8SFN - chains A and B of the 4 polymer chains in the assembly; structure by electron microscopy, 3.30 A resolution.

Chain A:
Protein: CRISPR-associated endonuclease Cas12a
Source organism: Acidaminococcus sp. BV3L6
Notes: EC 3.1.21.1, 4.6.1.22
Reference sequence: U2UMQ6 (CS12A_ACISB); numbering as in UniProt (aligned over 1-1307)
Chain sequence (1311 residues; each row starts with the number of its first residue; numbers below 1 keep their minus sign (Gly-3 is residue -3)):
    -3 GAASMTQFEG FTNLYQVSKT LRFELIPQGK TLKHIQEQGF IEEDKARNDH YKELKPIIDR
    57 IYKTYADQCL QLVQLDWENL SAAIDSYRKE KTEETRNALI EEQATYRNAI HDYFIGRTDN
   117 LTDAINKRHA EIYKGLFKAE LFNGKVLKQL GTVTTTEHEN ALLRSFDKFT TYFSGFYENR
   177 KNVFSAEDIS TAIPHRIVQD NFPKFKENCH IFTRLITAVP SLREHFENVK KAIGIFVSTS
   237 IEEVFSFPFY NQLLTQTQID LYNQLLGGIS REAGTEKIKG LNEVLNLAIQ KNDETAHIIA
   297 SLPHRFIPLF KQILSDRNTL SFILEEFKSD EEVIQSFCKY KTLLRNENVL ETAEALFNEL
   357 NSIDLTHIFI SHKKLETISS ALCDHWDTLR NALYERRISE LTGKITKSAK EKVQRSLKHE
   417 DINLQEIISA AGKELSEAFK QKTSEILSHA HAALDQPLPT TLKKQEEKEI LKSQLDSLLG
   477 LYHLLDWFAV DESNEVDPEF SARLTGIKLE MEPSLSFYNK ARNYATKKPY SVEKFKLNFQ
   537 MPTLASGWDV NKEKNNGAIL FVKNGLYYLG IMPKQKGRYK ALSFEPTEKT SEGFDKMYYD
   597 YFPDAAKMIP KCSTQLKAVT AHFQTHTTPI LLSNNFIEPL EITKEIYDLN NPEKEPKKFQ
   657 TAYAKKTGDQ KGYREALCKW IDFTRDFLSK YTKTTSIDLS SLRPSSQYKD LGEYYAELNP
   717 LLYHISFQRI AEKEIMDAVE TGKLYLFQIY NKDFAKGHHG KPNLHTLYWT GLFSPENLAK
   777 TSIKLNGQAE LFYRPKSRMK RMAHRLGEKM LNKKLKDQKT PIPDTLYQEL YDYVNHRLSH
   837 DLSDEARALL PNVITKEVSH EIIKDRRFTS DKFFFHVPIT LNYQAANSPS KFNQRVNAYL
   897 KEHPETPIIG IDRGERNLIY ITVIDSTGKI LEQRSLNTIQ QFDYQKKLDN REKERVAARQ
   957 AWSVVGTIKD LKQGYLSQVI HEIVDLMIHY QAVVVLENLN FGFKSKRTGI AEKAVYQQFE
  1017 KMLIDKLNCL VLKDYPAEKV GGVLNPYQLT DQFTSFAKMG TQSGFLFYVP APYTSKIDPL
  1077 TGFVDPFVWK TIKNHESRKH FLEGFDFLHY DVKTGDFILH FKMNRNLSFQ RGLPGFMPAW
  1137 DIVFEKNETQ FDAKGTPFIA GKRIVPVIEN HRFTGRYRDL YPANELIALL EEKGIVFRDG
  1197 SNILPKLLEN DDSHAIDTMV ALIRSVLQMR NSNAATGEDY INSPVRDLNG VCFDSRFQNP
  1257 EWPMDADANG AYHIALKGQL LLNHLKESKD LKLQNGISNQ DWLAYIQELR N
Not modelled in the structure: -3 to 0, 398-402
Differences from the reference sequence: expression tag (-3 to 0)
UniProt features mapped onto this chain:
  - DNA-binding region: Pro599 to Lys607 (PAM-binding on target DNA), Lys780 to Gly783 (Target DNA), Arg951 to Lys968 (Target DNA), Ser1051 to Ala1053 (Target DNA)
  - region: Met1 to Gly35 (WED-I (OBD-I)), Gln941 to Ala957 (Bridge helix)
  - active site: His800 (For pre-crRNA processing), Lys809 (For pre-crRNA processing), Lys860 (For pre-crRNA processing), Asp908 (For DNase activity of RuvC domain), Glu993 (For DNase activity of RuvC domain), Arg1226 (For DNase activity of nuclease domain), Asp1263 (For DNase activity of RuvC domain)
  - binding site (crRNA): Tyr47 to Lys51, Asn175, Arg176, Lys307 to Leu310, Lys752 to His761, Met806 to Asn808
  - site: Arg18 (Binds crRNA), Thr167 (Binds PAM on target DNA), Arg192 (Binds crRNA), Trp382 (Binds crRNA-target DNA heteroduplex), Lys548 (Binds PAM on target DNA), Lys607 (Binds sequence-specific recognition of both target and non-target strand bases in PAM), His872 (Binds crRNA), Gln1014 (Binds target DNA)
  - mutagenesis: Thr167 (T167A: Wild-type to slightly improved guided indel formation), Arg176 (R176A: Decreased guided indel formation), Arg192 (R192A: Decreased guided indel formation), Trp382 (W382A: Nearly complete loss of guided indel formation), Lys548 (K548A: Decreased guided indel formation), Met604 (M604A: Decreased guided indel formation), Lys607 (K607A: Nearly complete loss of guided indel formation, probable loss of PAM recognition), Lys780 (K780A: Nearly complete loss of guided indel formation), Gly783 (G783P: Complete loss of guided indel formation), Asp908 (D908A: No longer provides resistance to plasmids or phage in E.coli; D908P: Complete loss of guided indel formation; neither DNA strand is cleaved in vitro), Arg951 (R951A: Nearly complete loss of guided indel formation), Arg955 (R955A: Partial loss of guided indel formation), 6 further mutagenesis entries in UniProt
Reported in the primary citation:
  - mutagenesis - F999A, R1003A: unchanged catalytic activity on 20-bp target
  - mutagenesis - F999A, R1003A (14-fold): decreased catalytic activity on 16-bp target
  - mutagenesis - R1003A: unchanged catalytic activity (TS cleavage of the 20-bp target)
  - mutagenesis - R1003A (7-fold): decreased catalytic activity (TS cleavage of the 16-bp target)

Chain B:
Molecule: 48-nt RNA strand
Sequence (48 nucleotides; row label = number of the first residue in the row; numbers below 1 keep their minus sign (U-4 is residue -4)):
    -4 UUUUUAAUUU CUACUCUUGU AGAUGUGAUA AGUGGAAUGC CAUGUGGA
Not modelled in the structure: -4 to 0, 37-43

Interface between chain A and chain B:
Residue-residue contacts - 116 pairs, chain A then chain B:
  Ser14(A) - G20(B)  hydrogen bond to the base
  Lys15(A) - G20(B)  salt bridge to the phosphate
  Thr16(A) - G20(B)  hydrogen bond to the base
  Thr16(A) - U21(B)  sugar contact
  Arg18(A) - U4(B)  hydrogen bond to the base
  Arg18(A) - U5(B)  sugar contact
  Arg18(A) - U19(B)  sugar contact
  Arg18(A) - U21(B)  salt bridge to the phosphate
  Phe19(A) - U4(B)  sugar contact
  Glu20(A) - U4(B)  sugar contact
  Tyr47(A) - A23(B)  hydrogen bond to the phosphate
  Tyr47(A) - U24(B)  phosphate contact
  Lys51(A) - U24(B)  phosphate contact
  Lys51(A) - A25(B)  salt bridge to the phosphate
  Asn175(A) - A23(B)  hydrogen bond to the sugar
  Asn175(A) - U24(B)  sugar contact
  Arg176(A) - U24(B)  hydrogen bond to the sugar
  Arg176(A) - A25(B)  sugar contact
  Thr187(A) - A25(B)  hydrogen bond to the sugar
  Arg192(A) - A26(B)  hydrogen bond to the sugar
  Ala269(A) - G34(B)  sugar contact
  Gly270(A) - G34(B)  phosphate contact
  Gly270(A) - C35(B)  phosphate contact
  Thr271(A) - C35(B)  sugar contact
  Lys273(A) - C35(B)  sugar contact
  Lys275(A) - C36(B)  phosphate contact
  Phe306(A) - G27(B)  sugar contact
  Lys307(A) - A26(B)  salt bridge to the phosphate
  Lys307(A) - G27(B)  hydrogen bond to the phosphate
  Gln308(A) - A26(B)  sugar contact
  Ile309(A) - A25(B)  phosphate contact
  Ile309(A) - A26(B)  phosphate contact
  Ser311(A) - A26(B)  phosphate contact
  His479(A) - G34(B)  salt bridge to the phosphate
  Leu511(A) - G34(B)  phosphate contact
  Tyr514(A) - A32(B)  hydrogen bond to the sugar
  Tyr514(A) - U33(B)  sugar contact
  Asn515(A) - U33(B)  hydrogen bond to the sugar
  Arg518(A) - A32(B)  hydrogen bond to the base
  Arg518(A) - U33(B)  hydrogen bond to the sugar
  Lys530(A) - G22(B)  salt bridge to the phosphate
  Asn747(A) - U4(B)  phosphate contact
  Lys748(A) - U4(B)  hydrogen bond to the phosphate
  Lys748(A) - U15(B)  salt bridge to the phosphate
  Ala751(A) - G14(B)  phosphate contact
  Lys752(A) - G14(B)  phosphate contact
  Gly753(A) - G14(B)  hydrogen bond to the phosphate
  His754(A) - U15(B)  phosphate contact
  His755(A) - U12(B)  hydrogen bond to the sugar
  His755(A) - G14(B)  sugar contact
  His755(A) - U15(B)  hydrogen bond to the phosphate
  Gly756(A) - U15(B)  hydrogen bond to the phosphate
  Gly756(A) - A16(B)  phosphate contact
  Lys757(A) - A16(B)  hydrogen bond to the phosphate
  Lys757(A) - G17(B)  salt bridge to the phosphate
  Asn759(A) - U4(B)  base contact
  Asn759(A) - U5(B)  hydrogen bond to the base
  Asn759(A) - A18(B)  base contact
  Asn759(A) - U19(B)  base contact
  Leu760(A) - U19(B)  hydrogen bond to the base
  His761(A) - U4(B)  base contact
  His761(A) - U19(B)  stacking on the base
  Phe788(A) - G22(B)  sugar contact
  Arg790(A) - U5(B)  salt bridge to the phosphate
  His800(A) - A1(B)  phosphate contact
  Met806(A) - A1(B)  base contact
  Leu807(A) - A1(B)  base contact
  Asn808(A) - A1(B)  base contact
  Asn808(A) - U10(B)  phosphate contact
  Lys809(A) - C9(B)  sugar contact
  Lys809(A) - U10(B)  hydrogen bond to the phosphate
  Lys810(A) - C9(B)  hydrogen bond to the sugar
  Lys810(A) - U10(B)  hydrogen bond to the phosphate
  Lys852(A) - U10(B)  hydrogen bond to the sugar
  Lys852(A) - C11(B)  salt bridge to the phosphate
  Lys852(A) - U12(B)  salt bridge to the phosphate
  His856(A) - U13(B)  stacking on the base
  Ile858(A) - A1(B)  sugar contact
  Ile858(A) - A2(B)  base contact
  Ile859(A) - A2(B)  sugar contact
  Lys860(A) - A2(B)  phosphate contact
  Arg862(A) - U3(B)  phosphate contact
  Arg863(A) - U3(B)  salt bridge to the phosphate
  Arg863(A) - U5(B)  phosphate contact
  Arg863(A) - C6(B)  salt bridge to the phosphate
  Phe864(A) - U5(B)  phosphate contact
  Phe864(A) - C6(B)  phosphate contact
  Phe870(A) - U4(B)  phosphate contact
  Phe870(A) - U5(B)  phosphate contact
  His872(A) - U21(B)  hydrogen bond to the sugar
  Pro874(A) - G20(B)  base contact
  Tyr940(A) - U7(B)  sugar contact
  Tyr940(A) - A8(B)  hydrogen bond to the sugar
  Arg955(A) - G30(B)  hydrogen bond to the sugar
  Arg955(A) - A31(B)  hydrogen bond to the sugar
  Gln956(A) - A31(B)  hydrogen bond to the phosphate
  Gln956(A) - A32(B)  phosphate contact
  Asp966(A) - C6(B)  sugar contact
  Asp966(A) - U7(B)  sugar contact
  Leu967(A) - A8(B)  phosphate contact
  Gln969(A) - C6(B)  hydrogen bond to the sugar
  Gly970(A) - U7(B)  hydrogen bond to the sugar
  Ser973(A) - G17(B)  hydrogen bond to the sugar
  Ser973(A) - A18(B)  sugar contact
  Gln974(A) - A16(B)  base contact
  Gln974(A) - G17(B)  sugar contact
  His977(A) - G17(B)  sugar contact
  Lys1002(A) - G29(B)  hydrogen bond to the phosphate
  Lys1002(A) - G30(B)  salt bridge to the phosphate
  Gly1005(A) - G29(B)  sugar contact
  Gly1005(A) - G30(B)  phosphate contact
  Asp1021(A) - U19(B)  phosphate contact
  Lys1022(A) - A18(B)  salt bridge to the phosphate
  Lys1022(A) - U19(B)  salt bridge to the phosphate
  Lys1029(A) - G17(B)  salt bridge to the phosphate
  Lys1029(A) - A18(B)  salt bridge to the phosphate
Interface residues without a listed pair, chain A (84 interface residues in all): Asp55, Leu310, Tyr746, Pro758, Tyr823, Asp861, Gln937, Tyr971, Ser1001, Met1018

In short:
Chain A and chain B form an interface of 84 and 35 residues respectively, with 34 hydrogen bonds, 18 salt
bridges and 2 aromatic stacking contacts. Among the polar pairs are Ser14(A)-G20(B), Thr16(A)-G20(B) and
Arg18(A)-U4(B). The paper reports that F999A and R1003A of chain A reduce catalytic activity on 16-bp target;
R1003A of chain A reduces catalytic activity (TS cleavage of the 16-bp target).
Here chain A is CRISPR-associated endonuclease Cas12a (Acidaminococcus sp. BV3L6) and chain B is a 48-nt RNA
strand. Entry 8SFN (WT CRISPR-Cas12a with a 16bp R-loop and nontarget strand in the RuvC active site) was
determined by electron microscopy, deposited together with 8SFH, 8SFI, 8SFJ, 8SFL, 8SFO, 8SFP, 8SFQ and 8SFR.
